Entry 5XFY (X-ray diffraction, 1.40 A resolution); this record covers chain A.

== Chain A ==
Name: Poly(ethylene terephthalate) hydrolase
Source organism: Ideonella sakaiensis (strain 201-F6)
Notes: EC 3.1.1.101
UniProt: A0A0K8P6T7 (PETH_IDESA); residues 1-261 here correspond to UniProt positions 30-290 (UniProt number = residue number + 29)
Chain sequence (261 residues; each row starts with the number of its first residue):
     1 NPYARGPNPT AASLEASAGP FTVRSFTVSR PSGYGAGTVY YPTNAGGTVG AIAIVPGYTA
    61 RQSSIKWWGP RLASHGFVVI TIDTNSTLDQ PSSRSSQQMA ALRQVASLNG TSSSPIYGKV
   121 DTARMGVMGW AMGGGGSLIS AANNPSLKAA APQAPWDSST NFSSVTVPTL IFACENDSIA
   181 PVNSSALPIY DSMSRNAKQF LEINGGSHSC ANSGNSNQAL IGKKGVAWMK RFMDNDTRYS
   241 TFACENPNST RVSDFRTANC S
Differences from the reference sequence: engineered mutation Ala-131 (Ser160 in A0A0K8P6T7)
Cystine bridges: Cys-174/Cys-210, Cys-244/Cys-260
Reported in the primary citation:
  - mutagenesis - Y58A, W130A, W130H, M132A, W156A, C174S, I179A, S185H (43.87 +/- 0.30%), C210S: decreased catalytic activity
  - mutagenesis - T59A: unchanged catalytic activity on producing MHET
  - mutagenesis - T59A: decreased catalytic activity on producing TPA

== In short ==
From the paper: Y58A, W130A and W130H, among others, reduce catalytic activity; T59A reduces catalytic
activity on producing TPA; 10 substitutions were tested in all.
Chain A is Poly(ethylene terephthalate) hydrolase (Ideonella sakaiensis (strain 201-F6)); the structure,
Crystal structure of a novel PET hydrolase S131A mutant from Ideonella sakaiensis 201-F6, was determined by
X-ray diffraction, deposited together with 5XFZ, 5XG0, 5XH2 and 5XH3.
